6N60 - chains D and E of the 9 polymer chains in the assembly; structure by X-ray diffraction, 3.68 A resolution.

Chain D:
Molecule: DNA-directed RNA polymerase subunit beta'
Source organism: Escherichia coli
Notes: EC 2.7.7.6
Reference sequence: P0A8T7 (RPOC_ECOLI); residue numbers follow UniProt; this construct covers 2-1407
Chain sequence (1409 residues; row label = number of the first residue in the row):
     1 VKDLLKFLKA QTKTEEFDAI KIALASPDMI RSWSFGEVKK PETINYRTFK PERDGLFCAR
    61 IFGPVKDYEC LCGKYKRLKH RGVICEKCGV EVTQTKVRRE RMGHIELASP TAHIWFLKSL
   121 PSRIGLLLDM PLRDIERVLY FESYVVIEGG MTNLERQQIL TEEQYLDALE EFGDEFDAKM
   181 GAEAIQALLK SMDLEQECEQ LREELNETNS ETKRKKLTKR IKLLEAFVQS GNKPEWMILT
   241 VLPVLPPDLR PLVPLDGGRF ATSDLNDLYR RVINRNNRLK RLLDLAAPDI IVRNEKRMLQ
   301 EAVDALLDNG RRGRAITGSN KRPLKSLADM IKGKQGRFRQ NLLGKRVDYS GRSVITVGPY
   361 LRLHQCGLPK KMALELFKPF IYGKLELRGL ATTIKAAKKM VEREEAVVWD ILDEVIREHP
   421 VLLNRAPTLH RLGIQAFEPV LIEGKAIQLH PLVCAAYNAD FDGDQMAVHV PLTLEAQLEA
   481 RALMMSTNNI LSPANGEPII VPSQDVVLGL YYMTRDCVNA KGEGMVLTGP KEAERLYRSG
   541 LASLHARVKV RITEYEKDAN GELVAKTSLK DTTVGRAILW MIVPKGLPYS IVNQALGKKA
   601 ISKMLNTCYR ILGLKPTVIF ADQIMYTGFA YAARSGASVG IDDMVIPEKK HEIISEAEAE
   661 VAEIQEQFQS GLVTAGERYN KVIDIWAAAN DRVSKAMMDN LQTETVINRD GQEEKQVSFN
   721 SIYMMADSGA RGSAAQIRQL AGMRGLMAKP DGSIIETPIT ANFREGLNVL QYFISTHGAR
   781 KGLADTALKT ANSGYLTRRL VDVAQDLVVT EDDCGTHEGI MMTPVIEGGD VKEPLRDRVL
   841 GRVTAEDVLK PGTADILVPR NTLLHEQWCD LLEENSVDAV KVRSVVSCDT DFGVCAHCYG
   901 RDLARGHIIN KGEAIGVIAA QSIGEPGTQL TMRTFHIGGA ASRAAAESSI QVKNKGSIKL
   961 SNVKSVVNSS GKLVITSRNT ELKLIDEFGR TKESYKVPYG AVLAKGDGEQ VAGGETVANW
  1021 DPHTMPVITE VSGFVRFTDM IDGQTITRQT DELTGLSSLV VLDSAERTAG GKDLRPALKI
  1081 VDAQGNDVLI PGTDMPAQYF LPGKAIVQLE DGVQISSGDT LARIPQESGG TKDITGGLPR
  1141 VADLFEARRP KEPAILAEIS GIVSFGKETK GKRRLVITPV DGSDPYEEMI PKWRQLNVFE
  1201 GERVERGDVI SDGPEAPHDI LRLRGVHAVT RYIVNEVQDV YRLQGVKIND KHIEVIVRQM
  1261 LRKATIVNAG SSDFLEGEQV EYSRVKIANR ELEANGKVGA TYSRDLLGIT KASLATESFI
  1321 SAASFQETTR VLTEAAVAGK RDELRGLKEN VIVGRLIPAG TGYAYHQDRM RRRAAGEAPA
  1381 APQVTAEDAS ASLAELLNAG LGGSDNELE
Disordered / not traced: 1-15, 938-947, 1024-1134, 1373-1409
Differences from the reference sequence: expression tag (1, 1408-1409)
Metal / ion sites: Zn2+ site 1: C70, C72, C85, C88; Mg2+: D460, D462, D464; Zn2+ site 2: C814, C888, C895, C898
Curated features (UniProtKB/Swiss-Prot):
  - binding site (Zn(2+)): C70, C72, C85, C88, C814, C888, C895, C898
  - binding site (Mg(2+)): D460, D462, D464
  - modified residue: K983 (N6-acetyllysine)
  - mutagenesis: Q504 (Q504P: Resistant to antibiotics salinamide A and B), N690 (N690D: Resistant to antibiotics salinamide A and B), M697 (M697V: Resistant to antibiotics salinamide A and B), A735 (A735T: Resistant to antibiotics salinamide A and B), R738 (R738C/H/P/S: Resistant to antibiotics salinamide A and B), A748 (A748E: Resistant to antibiotics salinamide A and B), P758 (P758S/T: Resistant to antibiotics salinamide A and B), F763 (F763C: Resistant to antibiotics salinamide A and B), S775 (S775A: Resistant to antibiotics salinamide A and B), A779 (A779T/V: Resistant to antibiotics salinamide A and B), R780 (R780C: Resistant to antibiotics salinamide A and B), G782 (G782A/C: Resistant to antibiotics salinamide A and B), 1 further mutagenesis entry in UniProt

Chain E:
Molecule: DNA-directed RNA polymerase subunit omega
Source organism: Escherichia coli
Notes: EC 2.7.7.6
Reference sequence: P0A800 (RPOZ_ECOLI); residues 1-91 here = UniProt positions 1-91
Chain sequence (91 residues; numbered 1 to 91; the number before each row is that of its first residue):
     1 MARVTVQDAV EKIGNRFDLV LVAARRARQM QVGGKDPLVP EENDKTTVIA LREIEEGLIN
    61 NQILDVRERQ EQQEQEAAEL QAVTAIAEGR R
Disordered / not traced: 1, 81-91

How chain D and chain E interact:
Pairs across the interface - 49 pairs, chain D then chain E:
  H364(D) - V4(E)
  E414(D) - K45(E)  hydrogen bond (backbone-side chain)
  V415(D) - K45(E)
  R417(D) - E42(E)  hydrogen bond (side chain-backbone)
  R417(D) - N43(E)  hydrogen bond (side chain-backbone)
  R417(D) - D44(E)  salt bridge
  R417(D) - K45(E)
  E418(D) - A2(E)
  E418(D) - D44(E)
  E418(D) - K45(E)
  E418(D) - T47(E)
  E418(D) - V48(E)
  E438(D) - A2(E)
  T473(D) - R28(E)
  L474(D) - A27(E)
  L474(D) - R28(E)
  L474(D) - Q31(E)
  E475(D) - A24(E)
  E475(D) - R28(E)  salt bridge
  L478(D) - V20(E)  hydrophobic
  L478(D) - A23(E)
  L478(D) - A24(E)
  L478(D) - T47(E)
  L478(D) - L51(E)  hydrophobic
  E479(D) - V20(E)
  R481(D) - R3(E)  hydrogen bond (side chain-backbone)
  R481(D) - V6(E)
  R481(D) - V48(E)
  R481(D) - L51(E)
  A482(D) - V6(E)
  A482(D) - V20(E)  hydrophobic
  L483(D) - F17(E)  hydrophobic
  T487(D) - V4(E)  hydrogen bond (side chain-backbone)
  N488(D) - V6(E)
  L614(D) - T5(E)
  L614(D) - Q7(E)
  K615(D) - T5(E)
  K615(D) - D8(E)
  V618(D) - V4(E)  hydrophobic
  L903(D) - R16(E)
  R905(D) - R16(E)
  H907(D) - R16(E)
  I908(D) - R16(E)
  N910(D) - N15(E)
  N910(D) - R16(E)  hydrogen bond
  K911(D) - N15(E)
  E913(D) - F17(E)
  T1361(D) - L21(E)
  A1364(D) - L21(E)  hydrophobic
Also at the interface, not in a pair above, chain D (34 interface residues in all): I416, H419, Q477, M485, G912, G1360
Also at the interface, not in a pair above, chain E (26 interface residues in all): D18, T46

In short:
34 residues of chain D face 26 of chain E across their interface, with 6 hydrogen bonds and 2 salt bridges.
Among the polar pairs are R417(D)-D44(E), E475(D)-R28(E) and E414(D)-K45(E). From UniProt: 8 Zn2+-binding
residues, 3 Mg2+-binding residues and 13 mutagenesis sites on chain D.
Here chain D is DNA-directed RNA polymerase subunit beta' and chain E is DNA-directed RNA polymerase subunit
omega, both from Escherichia coli. Entry 6N60 (Escherichia coli RNA polymerase sigma70-holoenzyme bound to
upstream fork promoter DNA and Microcin J25 (MccJ25)) was determined by X-ray diffraction together with 6N61
and 6N62 from the same study.
